PDB entry 9CXT | electron microscopy, 3.40 A resolution | chains A and C of the 6 polymer chains in the assembly

Chain A (and C):
Molecule: Hemagglutinin HA1 chain
Source organism: Influenza A virus (strain A/Hong Kong/1/1968 H3N2)
Notes: chain C of this document is another copy of the same molecule, construct and numbering; everything in this record applies to it too
Reference sequence: Q91MA7 (HEMA_I68A4); residues 1-328 here correspond to UniProt positions 17-344 (UniProt number = residue number + 16)
Chain sequence (352 residues; each row starts with the number of its first residue; numbers below 1 keep their minus sign (Met-23 is residue -23)):
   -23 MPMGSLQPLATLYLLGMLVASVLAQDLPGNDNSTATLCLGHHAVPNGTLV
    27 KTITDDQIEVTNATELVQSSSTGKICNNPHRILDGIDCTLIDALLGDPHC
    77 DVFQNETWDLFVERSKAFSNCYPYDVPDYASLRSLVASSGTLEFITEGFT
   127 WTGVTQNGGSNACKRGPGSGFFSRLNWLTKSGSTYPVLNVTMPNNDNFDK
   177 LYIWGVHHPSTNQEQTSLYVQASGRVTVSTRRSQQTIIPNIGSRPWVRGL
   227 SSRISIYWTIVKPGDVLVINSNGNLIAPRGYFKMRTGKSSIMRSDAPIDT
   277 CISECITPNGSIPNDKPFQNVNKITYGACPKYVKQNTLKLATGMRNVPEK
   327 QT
Not modelled in the structure: -23 to 9, 327-328
Construct notes: initiating methionine (-23); expression tag (-22 to 0)
UniProt features mapped onto this chain:
  - glycosylation (N-linked (GlcNAc...) asparagine): Asn8, Asn22, Asn38, Asn81, Asn165, Asn285
Cystine bridges: Cys52-Cys277, Cys64-Cys76, Cys97-Cys139, Cys281-Cys305
Covalently attached groups: N-acetylglucosamine (NAG) linked to Asn22, Asn38, Asn81, Asn165, Asn285
Reported in the primary citation:
  - post-translational modification sites: Asn165
  - post-translational modification sites: Asn22, Asn38, Asn285 (by similarity / conservation)

Chain A / chain C interface:
Residue-residue contacts (14; chain A residue first):
  His184(A) - Gln210(C)
  Asn216(A) - Thr212(C)
  Ile217(A) - Arg201(C)  hydrogen bond (backbone-side chain)
  Ser219(A) - Val244(C)
  Ser219(A) - Asn246(C)  hydrogen bond (backbone-side chain)
  Arg220(A) - Ser205(C)
  Arg220(A) - Gln210(C)  hydrogen bond
  Pro221(A) - Ser205(C)
  Pro221(A) - Thr206(C)
  Pro221(A) - Arg207(C)
  Pro221(A) - Val242(C)
  Pro221(A) - Val244(C)  hydrophobic
  Trp222(A) - Arg207(C)  hydrogen bond (backbone-side chain)
  Arg229(A) - Thr206(C)
Other interface residues (no listed pair), chain A (11 interface residues in all): Asp101, Gly218, Val223
Other interface residues (no listed pair), chain C (11 interface residues in all): Thr203, Arg208

In short:
Chain A and chain C each contribute 11 residues to their interface; the contacts include 4 hydrogen bonds.
Polar contacts include Ile217(A)-Arg201(C), Ser219(A)-Asn246(C) and Arg220(A)-Gln210(C). N-acetylglucosamine
is covalently linked to Asn22(A), Asn38(A), Asn81(A), Asn165(A) and Asn285(A). The paper reports modification
sites Asn165(A), Asn22(A) and Asn38(A) among others.
Chain A and chain C are both Hemagglutinin HA1 chain (Influenza A virus (strain A/Hong Kong/1/1968 H3N2)); the
structure, Hemagglutinin A/Hong Kong/1/68 produced in GnTI- cells, was determined by electron microscopy,
deposited together with 9D0Y, 9D1U, 9D2M and 9CXU.
